Entry 5TRG (X-ray diffraction, 2.80 A resolution); this record covers chains J and W of the 28 polymer chains in the assembly.

# Chain J (and W)
Molecule: Proteasome subunit beta
Source organism: Mycobacterium tuberculosis
Notes: EC 3.4.25.1; chain W of this document is another copy of the same molecule, construct and numbering; everything in this record applies to it too
UniProtKB: A5U4D6 (PSB_MYCTA); residues 1-234 here correspond to UniProt positions 58-291 (UniProt number = residue number + 57)
Chain sequence (240 residues; each row starts with the number of its first residue):
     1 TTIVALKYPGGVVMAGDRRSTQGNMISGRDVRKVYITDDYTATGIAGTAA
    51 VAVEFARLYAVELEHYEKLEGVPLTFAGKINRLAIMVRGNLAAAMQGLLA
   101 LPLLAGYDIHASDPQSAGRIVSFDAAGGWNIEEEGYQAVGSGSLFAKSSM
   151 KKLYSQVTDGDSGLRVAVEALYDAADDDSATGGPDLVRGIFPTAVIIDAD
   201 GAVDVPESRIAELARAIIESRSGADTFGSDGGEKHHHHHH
Unresolved in the structure: 223-240 (chain W: 224-240)
Differences from the reference sequence: expression tag (235-240)
Curated features (UniProtKB/Swiss-Prot):
  - active site: Thr1 (Nucleophile)
Ligand contacts:
  - 7HJ (N,N-diethyl-N~2~-[(2E)-3-phenylprop-2-enoyl]-L-asparaginyl-4-fluoro-N-[(naphthalen-1-yl)methyl]-L-phenylalaninamide), molecule 1: Thr1, Arg19, Ser20, Thr21, Gln22, Ser27, Val31, Arg32, Lys33, Ile45, Ala46, Gly47, Thr48, Ala49, Ala52, Val53, Gly97, Leu98
  - 7HJ, molecule 2: Leu91, Ser122, Phe123, Asp124, Ala125, Ala126, Gly128, Trp129, Asn130
What the authors report for this chain:
  - catalytic residues: Thr1 (citing earlier work)
  - binding site for 7HJ: Thr1, Ser20, Thr21, Gln22, Ser27, Gly47, Ala49, Leu91, Met95, Leu98, Asp124, Ala125, Ala126
  - specificity-determining residues: Ser20, Gln22, Ser27, Ala125 (proposed by the authors, not directly observed)

# Chain J / chain W interface
Residue-residue contacts - 26 pairs, chain J then chain W:
  Asn24(J) with Asp178(W); Ser179(W), hydrogen bond (backbone-side chain); Ala180(W)
  Met25(J) with Asp177(W)
  Ile26(J) with Asp176(W); Asp177(W), hydrogen bond (backbone-backbone)
  Arg29(J) with Asp176(W), hydrogen bond (side chain-backbone); Asp177(W), salt bridge
  Phe145(J) with Met25(W), hydrophobic
  Asp176(J) with Ile26(W); Arg29(W), salt bridge; Arg188(W), salt bridge
  Asp177(J) with Met25(W); Ile26(W), hydrogen bond (backbone-backbone); Arg29(W), salt bridge
  Asp178(J) with Asn24(W)
  Ser179(J) with Asn24(W), hydrogen bond (side chain-backbone); Ser179(W)
  Ala180(J) with Asn24(W)
  Val187(J) with Tyr172(W); Ile218(W), hydrophobic; Arg221(W); Ser222(W)
  Arg188(J) with Asp176(W), salt bridge
  Arg221(J) with Val187(W)
  Ser222(J) with Val187(W)
Also at the interface, not in a pair above, chain J (18 interface residues in all): Arg19, Gly23, Tyr172, Ile218
Also at the interface, not in a pair above, chain W (18 interface residues in all): Arg19, Phe145, Ala175

# Summary
Chain J and chain W each contribute 18 residues to their interface, with 5 hydrogen bonds and 5 salt bridges.
Among the polar pairs are Arg29(J)-Asp177(W), Asp176(J)-Arg29(W) and Asp176(J)-Arg188(W). Chain J binds
compound 7HJ. The paper reports the catalytic residue Thr1(J); a binding site for 7HJ at Thr1(J), Ser20(J) and
Thr21(J) among others.
Both chains are Proteasome subunit beta (Mycobacterium tuberculosis). Entry 5TRG (Structure of Mycobacterium
tuberculosis proteasome in complex with N,C-capped dipeptide DPLG-2) was determined by X-ray diffraction,
deposited together with 5THO, 5TRR, 5TRS, 5TRY and 5TS0.
